PDB entry 6J50 | electron microscopy, 4.70 A resolution (low resolution: residue-level contacts below are approximate; hydrogen-bond / salt-bridge calls are withheld) | chains N and e of the 27 polymer chains in the assembly

[Chain N]
Molecule: 198-nt DNA strand
Sequence (198 nucleotides; row label = number of the first residue in the row; numbers below 1 keep their minus sign (DG-125 is residue -125)):
  -125 GCTTACGTCAGTCTGGCCATCTTTGTGTTTGGTGTGTTTGGGTGGTGGCC
   -75 GTTTTCGTTGTTTTTTTCTGTCTCGTGCCTGGTGTCTTGGGTGTAATCCC
   -25 CTTGGCGGTTAAAACGCGGGGGACAGCGCGTACGTGCGTTTAAGCGGTGC
    25 TAGAGCTGTCTACGACCAATTGAGCGGCCTCGGCACCGGGATTCTGAT
Disordered / not traced: -125 to -56, -37 to -33

[Chain e]
Name: Histone H3.3
Source organism: Homo sapiens
Reference sequence: P84243 (H33_HUMAN); residues 0-135 here correspond to UniProt positions 1-136 (UniProt number = residue number + 1)
Amino-acid sequence (139 residues; numbered -3 to 135; the number before each row is that of its first residue; numbers below 1 keep their minus sign (Gly-3 is residue -3)):
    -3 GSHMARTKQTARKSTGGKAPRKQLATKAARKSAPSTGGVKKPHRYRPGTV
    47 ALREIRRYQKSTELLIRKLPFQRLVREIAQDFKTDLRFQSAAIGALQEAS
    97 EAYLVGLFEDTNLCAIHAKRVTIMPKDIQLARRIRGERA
Disordered / not traced: -3 to 38
Sequence notes: expression tag (-3 to -1)
Curated features (UniProtKB/Swiss-Prot):
  - site: Ser31 (Interaction with ZMYND11)
  - modified residue: Arg2 (Asymmetric dimethylarginine), Thr3 (Phosphothreonine), Lys4 (Allysine), Gln5 (5-glutamyl dopamine), Thr6 (Phosphothreonine), Arg8 (Citrulline), Lys9 (N6,N6,N6-trimethyllysine), Ser10 (ADP-ribosylserine), Thr11 (Phosphothreonine), Lys14 (N6-(2-hydroxyisobutyryl)lysine), Arg17 (Asymmetric dimethylarginine), Lys18 (N6-(2-hydroxyisobutyryl)lysine), Lys23 (N6-(2-hydroxyisobutyryl)lysine), Arg26 (Citrulline), Lys27 (N6,N6,N6-trimethyllysine), Ser28 (ADP-ribosylserine), Ser31 (Phosphoserine), Lys36 (N6,N6,N6-trimethyllysine), Lys37 (N6-methyllysine), Tyr41 (Phosphotyrosine) and 9 more in UniProt
  - lipidation: Lys18 (N6-decanoyllysine)

[How chain N and chain e interact]
Pairs across the interface - 14 pairs, chain N then chain e:
  DA-14(N) - Arg63(e)
  DA-13(N) - Arg63(e)
  DG-8(N) - Arg40(e)
  DG-5(N) - Arg42(e)
  DG-5(N) - Pro43(e)
  DG-4(N) - Thr118(e)
  DA-3(N) - Val117(e)
  DA-3(N) - Thr118(e)
  DC-2(N) - Arg116(e)
  DC-2(N) - Met120(e)
  DT69(N) - Thr45(e)
  DG70(N) - Arg42(e)
  DG70(N) - Thr45(e)
  DA71(N) - Arg42(e)
Other interface residues (no listed pair), chain e (10 interface residues in all): His39

[In short]
The chain N/chain e interface involves 10 residues from each chain.
Chain N is a 198-nt DNA strand and chain e is Histone H3.3 (Homo sapiens); the structure, RNA polymerase II
elongation complex bound with Spt4/5 and foreign DNA, stalled at SHL(-1) of the ..., was determined by
electron microscopy together with 6IR9, 6J4W, 6J4X, 6J4Y, 6J4Z and 6J51 from the same study.
